Entry 6TBP (X-ray diffraction, 1.56 A resolution); this record covers chains A and B.

[Chain A]
Molecule: Genome polyprotein
From: Southampton virus (serotype 3)
Notes: EC 3.6.1.15, 3.4.22.66, 2.7.7.48
Reference sequence: Q04544 (POLG_SOUV3); residues 1-172 here correspond to UniProt positions 1100-1271 (UniProt number = residue number + 1099)
Amino-acid sequence (172 residues; row label = number of the first residue in the row):
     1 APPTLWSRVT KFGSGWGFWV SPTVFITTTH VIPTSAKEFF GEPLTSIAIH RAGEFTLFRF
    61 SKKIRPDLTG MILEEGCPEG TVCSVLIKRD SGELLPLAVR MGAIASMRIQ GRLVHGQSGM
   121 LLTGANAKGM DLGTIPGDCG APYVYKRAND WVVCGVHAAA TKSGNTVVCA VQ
Small-molecule neighbours: N-(2-hydroxyphenyl)-2-phenoxy-ethanamide (N0H): T10, W19, F40, G41, I64, R65
UniProt features mapped onto this chain:
  - active site (For 3CLpro activity): H30, E54, C139
From the paper describing this entry:
  - binding site for N-(2-hydroxyphenyl)-2-phenoxy-ethanamide: R65

[Chain B]
Molecule: Genome polyprotein
From: Southampton virus (serotype 3)
Notes: EC 3.6.1.15, 3.4.22.66, 2.7.7.48
Reference sequence: Q04544 (POLG_SOUV3); residues 3-173 here correspond to UniProt positions 1102-1272 (UniProt number = residue number + 1099)
Amino-acid sequence (171 residues; each row starts with the number of its first residue):
     3 PTLWSRVTKF GSGWGFWVSP TVFITTTHVI PTSAKEFFGE PLTSIAIHRA GEFTLFRFSK
    63 KIRPDLTGMI LEEGCPEGTV CSVLIKRDSG ELLPLAVRMG AIASMRIQGR LVHGQSGMLL
   123 TGANAKGMDL GTIPGDCGAP YVYKRANDWV VCGVHAAATK SGNTVVCAVQ A
UniProt features mapped onto this chain:
  - active site (For 3CLpro activity): H30, E54, C139

[Interface between chain A and chain B]
Contacting residue pairs (35; chain A residue first):
  A1(A) - E93(B)  hydrogen bond (backbone-side chain)
  A1(A) - D131(B)  hydrogen bond (backbone-side chain)
  W6(A) - E93(B)  hydrogen bond
  V82(A) - L132(B)  hydrophobic
  E93(A) - G92(B)
  E93(A) - L94(B)
  L94(A) - G92(B)  hydrogen bond (backbone-backbone)
  L94(A) - E93(B)
  L94(A) - L94(B)  hydrogen bond (backbone-backbone)
  L95(A) - L94(B)
  L95(A) - P96(B)
  P96(A) - E93(B)
  P96(A) - L94(B)
  P96(A) - L95(B)  hydrophobic
  P96(A) - D131(B)
  L97(A) - P96(B)  hydrophobic
  A98(A) - L132(B)  hydrophobic
  R100(A) - L122(B)  hydrogen bond (side chain-backbone)
  R100(A) - T123(B)  hydrogen bond (side chain-backbone)
  L122(A) - L97(B)
  L122(A) - A98(B)  hydrogen bond (backbone-backbone)
  T123(A) - S84(B)  hydrogen bond (backbone-side chain)
  T123(A) - P96(B)
  T123(A) - L97(B)
  T123(A) - A98(B)
  G124(A) - S84(B)
  G124(A) - A98(B)
  A125(A) - V82(B)
  D131(A) - T4(B)  hydrogen bond
  D131(A) - L5(B)
  D131(A) - W6(B)  hydrogen bond (backbone-side chain)
  L132(A) - S84(B)
  L132(A) - P96(B)  hydrophobic
  L132(A) - W151(B)  hydrophobic
  K146(A) - K128(B)
Also at the interface, not in a pair above, chain A (20 interface residues in all): S84, G92, W151
Also at the interface, not in a pair above, chain B (22 interface residues in all): L86, K88, S91, G129

[Summary]
20 residues of chain A face 22 of chain B across their interface, with 11 hydrogen bonds. Polar contacts
include A1(A)-E93(B), A1(A)-D131(B) and W6(A)-E93(B). Bound to chain A:
N-(2-hydroxyphenyl)-2-phenoxy-ethanamide. UniProt lists 3 active-site residues on chain A; 3 active-site
residues on chain B. The paper reports a binding site for N-(2-hydroxyphenyl)-2-phenoxy-ethanamide at R65(A).
Here chain A is Genome polyprotein and chain B is Genome polyprotein, both from Southampton virus (serotype
3). Entry 6TBP (3C-like protease from Southampton virus complexed with FMOPL000490a) was determined by X-ray
diffraction (same publication as 6T1Q, 6T2I, 6T2X, 6T3G, 6T49, 6T4E and 14 further entries).
